7UH8 - chains A and L of the 4 polymer chains in the assembly; structure by X-ray diffraction, 2.75 A resolution.

[Chain A]
Protein: Integrin alpha-IIb heavy chain
Source organism: Homo sapiens
UniProtKB: P08514 (ITA2B_HUMAN); residues 1-457 here correspond to UniProt positions 32-488 (UniProt number = residue number + 31)
Sequence (457 residues; row label = number of the first residue in the row):
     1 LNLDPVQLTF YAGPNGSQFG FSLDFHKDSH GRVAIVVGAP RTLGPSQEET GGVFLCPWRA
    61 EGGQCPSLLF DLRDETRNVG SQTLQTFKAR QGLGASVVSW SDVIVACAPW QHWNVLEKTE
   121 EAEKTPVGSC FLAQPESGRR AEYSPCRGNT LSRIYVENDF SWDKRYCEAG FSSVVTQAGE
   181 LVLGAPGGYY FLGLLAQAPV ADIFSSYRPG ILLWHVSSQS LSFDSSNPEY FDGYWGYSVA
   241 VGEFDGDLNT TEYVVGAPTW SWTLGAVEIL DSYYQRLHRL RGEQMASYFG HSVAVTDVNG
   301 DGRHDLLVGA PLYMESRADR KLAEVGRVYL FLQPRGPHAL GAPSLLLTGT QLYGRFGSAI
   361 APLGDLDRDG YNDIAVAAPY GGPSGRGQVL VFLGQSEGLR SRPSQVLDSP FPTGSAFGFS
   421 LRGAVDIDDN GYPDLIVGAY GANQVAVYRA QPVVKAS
Disordered / not traced: 455-457
UniProt features mapped onto this chain:
  - binding site (Ca(2+)): Glu-243, Asp-245, Asp-247, Thr-250, Glu-252, Asp-297, Asn-299, Asp-301, Arg-303, Asp-305, Asp-365, Asp-367, Asp-369, Tyr-371, Asp-373, Asp-426, Asp-428, Asn-430, Tyr-432, Asp-434
  - glycosylation (N-linked (GlcNAc...) asparagine): Asn-15, Asn-249
Cystine bridges: Cys-56/Cys-65, Cys-107/Cys-130, Cys-146/Cys-167
Metal / ion sites: Ca2+ site 1: Glu-243, Asp-245, Asp-247, Thr-250, Glu-252; Ca2+ site 2: Asp-297, Asn-299, Asp-301, Arg-303, Asp-305; Ca2+ site 3: Asp-365, Asp-367, Asp-369, Tyr-371, Asp-373; Ca2+ site 4: Asp-426, Asp-428, Asn-430, Tyr-432, Asp-434
Small-molecule neighbours: Roxifiban (N9U): Asp-159, Phe-160, Tyr-189, Tyr-190, Leu-192, Asp-224, Ser-225, Phe-231
From the paper describing this entry:
  - binding site for Roxifiban: Asp-224

[Chain L]
Protein: 10E5 Fab light chain
Source organism: Mus musculus
Notes: antibody fragment or engineered binder
Sequence (214 residues; numbered 1 to 214; the number before each row is that of its first residue):
     1 DILMTQSPSS MSVSLGDTVS ITCHASQGIS SNIGWLQQKP GKSFMGLIYY GTNLVDGVPS
    61 RFSGSGSGAD YSLTISSLDS EDFADYYCVQ YAQLPYTFGG GTKLEIKRAD AAPTVSIFPP
   121 SSEQLTSGGA SVVCFLNNFY PKDINVKWKI DGSERQNGVL NSWTDQDSKD STYSMSSTLT
   181 LTKDEYERHN SYTCEATHKT STSPIVKSFN RNEC
Cystine bridges: Cys-23/Cys-88, Cys-134/Cys-194

[How chain A and chain L interact]
Contacting residue pairs (18; chain A residue first):
  Arg-77(A) with Asn-32(L), hydrogen bond; Tyr-50(L); Tyr-91(L)
  Asn-78(A) with Asn-32(L), hydrogen bond (backbone-side chain)
  Val-79(A) with Asn-32(L); Tyr-91(L); Ala-92(L)
  Gly-80(A) with Tyr-91(L), hydrogen bond (backbone-backbone); Ala-92(L), hydrogen bond (backbone-backbone); Leu-94(L)
  Ser-81(A) with Ala-92(L), hydrogen bond (backbone-backbone); Gln-93(L); Leu-94(L), hydrogen bond (side chain-backbone)
  Arg-208(A) with Tyr-49(L); Asn-53(L)
  Pro-209(A) with Tyr-50(L)
  Gly-210(A) with Tyr-50(L)
  Ile-211(A) with Tyr-50(L), hydrophobic
Interface residues without a listed pair, chain L (11 interface residues in all): Ser-30, Leu-54, Asp-56

[Summary]
Chain A and chain L form an interface of 9 and 11 residues respectively, with 6 hydrogen bonds. Polar contacts
include Arg-77(A)/Asn-32(L), Asn-78(A)/Asn-32(L) and Ser-81(A)/Leu-94(L). Bound to chain A: Roxifiban. Curated
annotation (UniProt) lists 20 Ca2+-binding residues on chain A. The paper reports a binding site for Roxifiban
at Asp-224(A).
Chain A is Integrin alpha-IIb heavy chain (Homo sapiens) and chain L is 10E5 Fab light chain (Mus musculus);
the structure, Integrin alpha IIB beta3 complex with roxifiban (Mn/Ca), was determined by X-ray diffraction
together with 7L8P, 7TCT, 7TD8, 7THO, 7TMZ, 7TPD and 15 further entries from the same study.
